PDB entry 6D4E | X-ray diffraction, 2.80 A resolution | chains A and B

# Chain A (and B)
Molecule: Fc Fragment of IgG1
Source organism: Macaca mulatta
Notes: chain B of this document is another copy of the same molecule, construct and numbering; everything in this record applies to it too
UniProtKB: F6RL33 (F6RL33_MACMU); residues 224-447 here correspond to UniProt positions 170-393 (UniProt number = residue number - 54)
Sequence (224 residues; numbered 224 to 447; the number before each row is that of its first residue):
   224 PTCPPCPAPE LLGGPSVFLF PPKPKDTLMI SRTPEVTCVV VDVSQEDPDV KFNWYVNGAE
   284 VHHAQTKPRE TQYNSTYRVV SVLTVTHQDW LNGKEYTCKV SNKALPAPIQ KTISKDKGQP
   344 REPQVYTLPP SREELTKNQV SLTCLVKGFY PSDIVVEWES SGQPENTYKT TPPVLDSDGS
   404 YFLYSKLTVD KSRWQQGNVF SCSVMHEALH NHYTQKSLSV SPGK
Disordered / not traced: 224-236, 445-447 (chain B: 224-235, 446-447)
Disulfide bonds: Cys261-Cys321, Cys367-Cys425
Covalent attachments: glycan linked to Asn297
Reported in the primary citation:
  - post-translational modification sites: Asn297
  - binding site for N-acetylglucosamine: Phe241, Phe243, Lys246, Asp265, Arg301
  - contacts within the chain: Lys338-Glu430

# Chain A / chain B interface
Residue-residue contacts (42; chain A residue first):
  Tyr349(A) - Ser354(B)
  Tyr349(A) - Glu357(B)
  Tyr349(A) - Lys360(B)
  Thr350(A) - Ser354(B)
  Thr350(A) - Arg355(B)  hydrogen bond (backbone-side chain)
  Thr350(A) - Glu356(B)
  Leu351(A) - Leu351(B)  hydrophobic
  Leu351(A) - Ser354(B)
  Leu351(A) - Thr366(B)
  Pro352(A) - Leu351(B)
  Pro352(A) - Arg355(B)
  Ser354(A) - Tyr349(B)
  Ser354(A) - Leu351(B)
  Glu356(A) - Tyr349(B)
  Glu357(A) - Tyr349(B)
  Glu357(A) - Lys370(B)  salt bridge
  Lys360(A) - Tyr349(B)
  Ser364(A) - Leu368(B)
  Thr366(A) - Leu351(B)
  Thr366(A) - Tyr407(B)  hydrogen bond
  Leu368(A) - Glu357(B)
  Leu368(A) - Ser364(B)
  Leu368(A) - Lys409(B)
  Lys370(A) - Lys360(B)
  Lys392(A) - Phe405(B)
  Pro395(A) - Val397(B)
  Val397(A) - Pro395(B)
  Leu398(A) - Lys392(B)
  Asp399(A) - Lys392(B)
  Asp399(A) - Lys409(B)  salt bridge
  Ser400(A) - Thr390(B)
  Ser400(A) - Lys392(B)
  Phe405(A) - Lys392(B)
  Phe405(A) - Lys409(B)
  Tyr407(A) - Thr366(B)  hydrogen bond
  Tyr407(A) - Tyr407(B)  hydrophobic
  Tyr407(A) - Lys409(B)
  Lys409(A) - Leu368(B)
  Lys409(A) - Lys370(B)
  Lys409(A) - Asp399(B)  salt bridge
  Lys409(A) - Phe405(B)
  Lys409(A) - Tyr407(B)
Interface residues without a listed pair, chain A (28 interface residues in all): Val348, Thr390, Thr393, Thr394, Ser408, Thr411, Lys439
Interface residues without a listed pair, chain B (28 interface residues in all): Thr350, Pro352, Pro353, Gln362, Thr394, Leu398, Ser400, Ser408, Thr411

# Overview
Chain A and chain B each contribute 28 residues to their interface, with 3 hydrogen bonds and 3 salt bridges.
Polar contacts include Glu357(A)-Lys370(B), Asp399(A)-Lys409(B) and Thr350(A)-Arg355(B). The paper reports a
binding site for N-acetylglucosamine at Phe241(A), Phe243(A) and Lys246(A) among others; a modification site
at Asn297(A).
Chain A and chain B are both Fc Fragment of IgG1 (Macaca mulatta); the structure, Crystal Structure of a Fc
Fragment of Rhesus macaque (Macaca mulatta) IgG1, was determined by X-ray diffraction together with 6D4I, 6D4M
and 6D4N from the same study.
